6GFF - chains B and C of the 7 polymer chains in the assembly; structure by X-ray diffraction, 3.10 A resolution.

[Chain B]
Molecule: Transforming growth factor beta-1
Organism: Homo sapiens
Notes: fragment: Mature
Reference sequence: P01137 (TGFB1_HUMAN); residues 279-390 here = UniProt positions 279-390
Sequence (112 residues; row label = number of the first residue in the row):
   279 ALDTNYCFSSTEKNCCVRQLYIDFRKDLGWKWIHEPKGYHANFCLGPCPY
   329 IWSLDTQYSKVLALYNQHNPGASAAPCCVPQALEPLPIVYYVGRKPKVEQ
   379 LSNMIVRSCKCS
Disulfide bonds: C285-C294, C293-C356, C322-C387, C326-C389

[Chain C]
Molecule: Transforming growth factor beta-1
Organism: Homo sapiens
Notes: fragment: lap
Reference sequence: P01137 (TGFB1_HUMAN); residues 30-278 here = UniProt positions 30-278
Sequence (249 residues; each row starts with the number of its first residue):
    30 LSTCKTIDMELVKRKRIEAIRGQILSKLRLASPPSQGEVPPGPLPEAVLA
    80 LYNSTRDRVAGESAEPEPEPEADYYAKEVTRVLMVETHNEIYDKFKQSTH
   130 SIYMFFNTSELREAVPEPVLLSRAELRLLRLKLKVEQHVELYQKYSNNSW
   180 RYLSNRLLAPSDSPEWLSFDVTGVVRQWLSRGGEIEGFRLSAHCSCDSRD
   230 NTLQVDINGFTTGRRGDLATIHGMNRPFLLLMATPLERAQHLQSSRHRR
Unresolved in the structure: 30-31, 89-98, 230-253, 275-278
Curated features (UniProtKB/Swiss-Prot):
  - region: D226 to G252 (Bowtie tail)
  - motif: R244 to D246 (Cell attachment site)
  - site: R278 (Cleavage)
  - glycosylation (N-linked (GlcNAc...) asparagine): N82, N136, N176

[Chain B / chain C interface]
Pairs across the interface (79):
  R296(B) with M38(C)
  Q297(B) with K42(C), hydrogen bond (backbone-side chain)
  L298(B) with K42(C); R45(C)
  I300(B) with I49(C), hydrophobic
  F302(B) with I53(C), hydrophobic
  D305(B) with R50(C)
  L306(B) with I46(C); R50(C), hydrogen bond (backbone-side chain)
  W308(B) with R50(C); I53(C), hydrophobic; L54(C), hydrophobic
  K309(B) with Q65(C)
  W310(B) with I53(C), hydrophobic; L54(C), hydrophobic; L57(C), hydrophobic; P62(C); P63(C); Q65(C)
  H312(B) with Q65(C), hydrogen bond; V68(C)
  P314(B) with Y81(C)
  Y317(B) with I49(C)
  A319(B) with R45(C), hydrogen bond (backbone-side chain); I49(C), hydrophobic
  N320(B) with R45(C), hydrogen bond (backbone-side chain)
  F321(B) with V41(C), hydrophobic; K42(C); R45(C)
  L323(B) with I36(C), hydrophobic; M38(C), hydrophobic; V41(C), hydrophobic
  P325(B) with T32(C)
  P365(B) with Y81(C); T84(C)
  I366(B) with L57(C), hydrophobic; Y81(C)
  V367(B) with L73(C), hydrophobic; Y81(C), hydrophobic
  Y368(B) with L57(C); R267(C)
  Y369(B) with P63(C); V68(C), hydrophobic; P69(C); L73(C), hydrophobic
  G371(B) with E67(C); V68(C)
  R372(B) with E67(C)
  P374(B) with V77(C), hydrophobic
  K375(B) with E107(C); E266(C), salt bridge
  V376(B) with V77(C); Y81(C), hydrophobic; E107(C); V108(C), hydrogen bond (backbone-backbone)
  E377(B) with L57(C); A105(C); K106(C); E107(C); V108(C); P264(C); R267(C), salt bridge
  Q378(B) with A105(C); K106(C), hydrogen bond (backbone-backbone); V108(C); M261(C)
  L379(B) with I53(C), hydrophobic; K56(C); L57(C), hydrophobic; A105(C), hydrophobic
  S380(B) with K56(C), hydrogen bond (backbone-side chain); D102(C), hydrogen bond (side chain-backbone); Y103(C)
  N381(B) with Q52(C), hydrogen bond (backbone-side chain)
  M382(B) with R45(C); Q52(C); I53(C), hydrophobic; K56(C)
  V384(B) with R45(C)
Interface residues without a listed pair, chain B (37 interface residues in all): E313, V370
Interface residues without a listed pair, chain C (40 interface residues in all): R43, L59, S64, P74, L80, R85

[In short]
The interface between chain B and chain C involves 37 residues on one side and 40 on the other, with 10
hydrogen bonds and 2 salt bridges. Polar contacts include K375(B)-E266(C), E377(B)-R267(C) and Q297(B)-K42(C).
Chain B is Transforming growth factor beta-1 and chain C is Transforming growth factor beta-1, both from Homo
sapiens; the structure, Structure of GARP (LRRC32) in complex with latent TGF-beta1 and MHG-8 Fab, was
determined by X-ray diffraction.
